Entry 5OVQ (X-ray diffraction, 1.80 A resolution); this record covers chains A and B of the 12 polymer chains in the assembly.

Chain A (and B):
Name: Peroxiredoxin
Organism: Aquifex aeolicus (strain VF5)
Notes: EC 1.11.1.15; chain B of this document is another copy of the same molecule, construct and numbering; everything in this record applies to it too
UniProt: O67024 (TDXH_AQUAE); numbering as in UniProt (aligned over 1-222)
Amino-acid sequence (223 residues; each row starts with the number of its first residue):
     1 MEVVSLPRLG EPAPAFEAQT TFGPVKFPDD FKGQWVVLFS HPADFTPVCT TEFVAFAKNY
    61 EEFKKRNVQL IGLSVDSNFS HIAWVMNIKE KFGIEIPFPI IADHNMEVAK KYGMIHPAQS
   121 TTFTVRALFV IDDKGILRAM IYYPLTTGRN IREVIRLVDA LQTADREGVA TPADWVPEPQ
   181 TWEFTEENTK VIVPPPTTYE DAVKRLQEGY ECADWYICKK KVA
Not modelled in the structure: 1-4 (chain B: 1-2)
Disulfide bonds: Cys212-Cys218
Modified positions: Cys49 (cysteinesulfonic acid; OCS)
Sequence notes: expression tag (223)
Swiss-Prot annotation at these positions:
  - active site: Cys49 (Cysteine sulfenic acid (-SOH) intermediate)
  - binding site (substrate): Arg126

How chain A and chain B interact:
Contacting residue pairs - 157 pairs, chain A then chain B:
  Ser5(A) - Val4(B)  hydrogen bond (side chain-backbone)
  Ser5(A) - Leu6(B)
  Leu6(A) - Val4(B)  hydrogen bond (backbone-backbone)
  Leu6(A) - Ser5(B)
  Leu6(A) - Leu6(B)  hydrophobic
  Leu6(A) - Gly113(B)
  Leu6(A) - His116(B)
  Leu6(A) - Tyr142(B)
  Pro7(A) - His116(B)
  Arg8(A) - Val3(B)
  Arg8(A) - Val4(B)
  Arg8(A) - His116(B)
  Leu9(A) - His116(B)  hydrogen bond (backbone-side chain)
  Leu9(A) - Ala118(B)
  Leu9(A) - Gln119(B)
  Leu9(A) - Tyr142(B)
  Gly10(A) - Ala118(B)
  Glu11(A) - Ala118(B)
  Val48(A) - Ala170(B)  hydrophobic
  Val48(A) - Thr171(B)
  Thr51(A) - Pro172(B)
  Thr51(A) - Ala173(B)  hydrogen bond (side chain-backbone)
  Glu52(A) - Ala173(B)
  Ala55(A) - Asp174(B)
  Gly113(A) - Leu6(B)
  His116(A) - Leu6(B)
  His116(A) - Pro7(B)
  His116(A) - Arg8(B)
  His116(A) - Leu9(B)  hydrogen bond (side chain-backbone)
  His116(A) - Met140(B)
  Pro117(A) - Arg8(B)
  Ala118(A) - Leu9(B)
  Ala118(A) - Gly10(B)
  Ala118(A) - Glu11(B)
  Gln119(A) - Leu9(B)
  Arg138(A) - Pro144(B)
  Ala139(A) - Tyr142(B)
  Ala139(A) - Pro144(B)
  Met140(A) - His116(B)
  Met140(A) - Ile141(B)
  Met140(A) - Tyr142(B)  hydrogen bond (backbone-backbone)
  Ile141(A) - Met140(B)
  Ile141(A) - Ile141(B)  hydrophobic
  Tyr142(A) - Leu6(B)  hydrophobic
  Tyr142(A) - Ala139(B)
  Tyr142(A) - Met140(B)  hydrogen bond (backbone-backbone)
  Tyr143(A) - Ile141(B)
  Tyr143(A) - Glu153(B)  hydrogen bond
  Tyr143(A) - Arg156(B)
  Tyr143(A) - Leu157(B)  hydrophobic
  Pro144(A) - Arg138(B)
  Pro144(A) - Ala139(B)
  Pro144(A) - Leu161(B)  hydrophobic
  Thr146(A) - Leu161(B)
  Thr146(A) - Ala164(B)
  Thr146(A) - Ala170(B)
  Thr146(A) - Thr171(B)  hydrogen bond (backbone-backbone)
  Thr147(A) - Leu157(B)
  Thr147(A) - Ala160(B)
  Thr147(A) - Leu161(B)
  Thr147(A) - Thr171(B)
  Gly148(A) - Arg156(B)  hydrogen bond (backbone-side chain)
  Gly148(A) - Thr171(B)  hydrogen bond (backbone-backbone)
  Gly148(A) - Pro172(B)
  Arg149(A) - Arg156(B)
  Arg149(A) - Ala173(B)
  Arg149(A) - Asp174(B)  hydrogen bond (backbone-backbone)
  Asn150(A) - Glu153(B)  hydrogen bond
  Asn150(A) - Arg156(B)
  Asn150(A) - Asp174(B)
  Asn150(A) - Trp182(B)
  Ile151(A) - Ala173(B)  hydrophobic
  Ile151(A) - Asp174(B)  hydrogen bond (backbone-side chain)
  Glu153(A) - Tyr143(B)  hydrogen bond
  Glu153(A) - Asn150(B)  hydrogen bond
  Arg156(A) - Tyr143(B)
  Arg156(A) - Gly148(B)  hydrogen bond (side chain-backbone)
  Arg156(A) - Arg149(B)
  Arg156(A) - Asn150(B)
  Leu157(A) - Tyr143(B)
  Leu157(A) - Thr147(B)
  Ala160(A) - Thr147(B)
  Leu161(A) - Pro144(B)  hydrophobic
  Leu161(A) - Thr146(B)
  Leu161(A) - Thr147(B)
  Glu167(A) - Val222(B)
  Gly168(A) - Pro194(B)
  Val169(A) - Val191(B)  hydrophobic
  Val169(A) - Ile192(B)
  Ala170(A) - Val48(B)  hydrophobic
  Ala170(A) - Thr146(B)
  Ala170(A) - Val191(B)
  Ala170(A) - Ile192(B)  hydrogen bond (backbone-backbone)
  Thr171(A) - Val48(B)
  Thr171(A) - Thr146(B)  hydrogen bond (backbone-backbone)
  Thr171(A) - Thr147(B)
  Thr171(A) - Gly148(B)  hydrogen bond (backbone-backbone)
  Pro172(A) - Thr51(B)
  Pro172(A) - Gly148(B)
  Pro172(A) - Lys190(B)
  Pro172(A) - Ile192(B)  hydrophobic
  Ala173(A) - Thr51(B)  hydrogen bond (backbone-side chain)
  Ala173(A) - Glu52(B)
  Ala173(A) - Arg149(B)
  Asp174(A) - Ala55(B)
  Asp174(A) - Arg149(B)  hydrogen bond (backbone-backbone)
  Asp174(A) - Asn150(B)
  Asp174(A) - Ile151(B)  hydrogen bond (side chain-backbone)
  Asp174(A) - Phe184(B)
  Asp174(A) - Asn188(B)
  Trp175(A) - Asn188(B)
  Trp175(A) - Thr189(B)  hydrogen bond (side chain-backbone)
  Trp175(A) - Lys190(B)
  Trp175(A) - Val191(B)
  Val176(A) - Phe184(B)  hydrophobic
  Val176(A) - Asn188(B)  hydrogen bond (backbone-backbone)
  Val176(A) - Thr189(B)
  Glu178(A) - Thr189(B)
  Pro179(A) - Phe184(B)
  Pro179(A) - Glu186(B)
  Pro179(A) - Thr189(B)
  Gln180(A) - Trp182(B)
  Gln180(A) - Glu183(B)
  Gln180(A) - Phe184(B)  hydrogen bond (backbone-backbone)
  Thr181(A) - Thr181(B)
  Thr181(A) - Trp182(B)
  Trp182(A) - Asn150(B)
  Trp182(A) - Gln180(B)
  Trp182(A) - Thr181(B)
  Trp182(A) - Trp182(B)  hydrogen bond (backbone-backbone)
  Trp182(A) - Phe184(B)
  Glu183(A) - Gln180(B)
  Phe184(A) - Asp174(B)
  Phe184(A) - Val176(B)  hydrophobic
  Phe184(A) - Pro179(B)
  Phe184(A) - Gln180(B)  hydrogen bond (backbone-backbone)
  Phe184(A) - Trp182(B)
  Glu186(A) - Pro179(B)
  Asn188(A) - Asp174(B)
  Asn188(A) - Trp175(B)
  Asn188(A) - Val176(B)  hydrogen bond (backbone-backbone)
  Thr189(A) - Trp175(B)  hydrogen bond (backbone-side chain)
  Thr189(A) - Val176(B)
  Thr189(A) - Pro177(B)
  Thr189(A) - Glu178(B)
  Thr189(A) - Pro179(B)
  Lys190(A) - Pro172(B)
  Lys190(A) - Trp175(B)
  Val191(A) - Val169(B)  hydrophobic
  Val191(A) - Ala170(B)
  Val191(A) - Trp175(B)
  Ile192(A) - Val169(B)
  Ile192(A) - Ala170(B)  hydrogen bond (backbone-backbone)
  Ile192(A) - Pro172(B)  hydrophobic
  Pro194(A) - Gly168(B)
  Lys220(A) - Val169(B)
  Val222(A) - Glu167(B)
Also at the interface, not in a pair above, chain A (67 interface residues in all): Val125, Arg152, Thr163, Ala164, Arg166, Pro177, Thr185
Also at the interface, not in a pair above, chain B (68 interface residues in all): Pro117, Val125, Arg152, Thr163, Thr185, Lys220

In short:
67 residues of chain A and 68 residues of chain B are in contact, with 31 hydrogen bonds. Among the polar
pairs are Ser5(A)-Val4(B), Leu9(A)-His116(B) and Thr51(A)-Ala173(B). From UniProt: active-site residue
Cys49(A) and substrate-binding residue Arg126(A) on chain A.
Chain A and chain B are both Peroxiredoxin (Aquifex aeolicus (strain VF5)); the structure, Crystal Structure
of the peroxiredoxin (AhpC2) from the Hyperthermophilic bacteria Aquifex aeolicus VF, was determined by X-ray
diffraction.
